Entry 3CF8 (X-ray diffraction, 2.40 A resolution); this record covers chains C and E of the 6 polymer chains in the assembly.

Chain C (and E):
Protein: (3R)-hydroxymyristoyl-acyl carrier protein dehydratase
Organism: Helicobacter pylori
Notes: EC 4.2.1.-; chain E of this document is another copy of the same molecule, construct and numbering; everything in this record applies to it too
UniProtKB: Q5G940 (Q5G940_HELPY); numbering as in UniProt (aligned over 1-159)
Sequence (159 residues; numbered 1 to 159; the number before each row is that of its first residue):
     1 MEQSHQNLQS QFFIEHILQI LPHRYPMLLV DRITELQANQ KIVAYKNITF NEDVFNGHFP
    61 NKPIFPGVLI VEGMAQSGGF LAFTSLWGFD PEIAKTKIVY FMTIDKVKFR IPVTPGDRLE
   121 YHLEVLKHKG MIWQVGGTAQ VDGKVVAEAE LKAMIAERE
Disordered / not traced: 1-8, 159 (chain E: 1-8)
Residues lining bound ligands:
  - benzamidine (BEN): A38, T84, S85, L86, W87, G88
  - 3,5,7,3',4'-pentahydroxyflavone (QUE): I20, L21, P22, H23, Q76, G79, F80, F83, A94, K97, I98, V99, Y100, F101, R158
What the authors report for this chain:
  - binding site for 3,5,7,3',4'-pentahydroxyflavone: L21, P22, H23, F59, K62, I64, I98, V99, Y100, P112
  - catalytic residues: H58, E72 (citing earlier work)
  - mutagenesis - Y100L: increased binding to 3,5,7,3',4'-pentahydroxyflavone

Interface between chain C and chain E:
Contacting residue pairs (61; chain C residue first):
  I14(C) - F50(E)  hydrophobic
  I14(C) - P63(E)  hydrophobic
  E15(C) - N61(E)
  E15(C) - K62(E)  salt bridge
  E15(C) - P63(E)
  L18(C) - F50(E)  hydrophobic
  Y25(C) - Y25(E)
  Y25(C) - F50(E)
  Y25(C) - N51(E)
  Y25(C) - E52(E)
  Y25(C) - D53(E)
  Y25(C) - N56(E)
  P26(C) - N51(E)
  L28(C) - F50(E)  hydrophobic
  D31(C) - T49(E)  hydrogen bond
  D31(C) - F50(E)  hydrogen bond (side chain-backbone)
  D31(C) - G116(E)
  R32(C) - T114(E)
  R32(C) - P115(E)  hydrogen bond (side chain-backbone)
  R32(C) - G116(E)
  R32(C) - D117(E)  salt bridge
  Y45(C) - G116(E)  hydrogen bond (side chain-backbone)
  K46(C) - T49(E)  hydrogen bond
  K46(C) - N51(E)
  N47(C) - N47(E)
  N47(C) - I48(E)  hydrogen bond (side chain-backbone)
  N47(C) - T49(E)  hydrogen bond (backbone-side chain)
  N47(C) - G116(E)  hydrogen bond (side chain-backbone)
  N47(C) - D117(E)  hydrogen bond (side chain-backbone)
  I48(C) - N47(E)  hydrogen bond (backbone-side chain)
  T49(C) - D31(E)  hydrogen bond
  T49(C) - K46(E)  hydrogen bond
  T49(C) - N47(E)  hydrogen bond (side chain-backbone)
  T49(C) - T49(E)
  T49(C) - E52(E)
  F50(C) - I14(E)  hydrophobic
  F50(C) - L18(E)  hydrophobic
  F50(C) - L28(E)  hydrophobic
  F50(C) - D31(E)  hydrogen bond (backbone-side chain)
  N51(C) - Y25(E)
  N51(C) - P26(E)  hydrogen bond (side chain-backbone)
  N51(C) - L29(E)
  N51(C) - K46(E)
  N51(C) - E52(E)
  E52(C) - Y25(E)
  E52(C) - T49(E)
  E52(C) - N51(E)  hydrogen bond
  D53(C) - Y25(E)
  N56(C) - Y25(E)
  K62(C) - E15(E)  salt bridge
  P63(C) - I14(E)  hydrophobic
  P63(C) - E15(E)
  T114(C) - R32(E)
  P115(C) - D31(E)
  P115(C) - R32(E)  hydrogen bond (backbone-side chain)
  G116(C) - D31(E)
  G116(C) - R32(E)
  G116(C) - Y45(E)  hydrogen bond (backbone-side chain)
  G116(C) - N47(E)  hydrogen bond (backbone-side chain)
  D117(C) - R32(E)  salt bridge
  D117(C) - N47(E)  hydrogen bond (backbone-side chain)
Other interface residues (no listed pair), chain C (29 interface residues in all): R24, M27, L29, N61, R118
Other interface residues (no listed pair), chain E (28 interface residues in all): M27, R118

Summary:
29 residues of chain C and 28 residues of chain E are in contact, with 20 hydrogen bonds and 4 salt bridges.
Polar pairs include E15(C)-K62(E), R32(C)-D117(E) and D31(C)-T49(E). Chain C binds benzamidine and
3,5,7,3',4'-pentahydroxyflavone. The paper reports catalytic residues H58(C) and E72(C); Y100L of chain C
increases binding to 3,5,7,3',4'-pentahydroxyflavone.
Both chains are (3R)-hydroxymyristoyl-acyl carrier protein dehydratase (Helicobacter pylori). Entry 3CF8
(Crystal structure of (3R)-Hydroxyacyl-Acyl Carrier Protein Dehydratase (FabZ) from Helicobacter pylori in
complex with quercetin) was determined by X-ray diffraction, deposited together with 3CF9 and 3D04.
